2QR1 - chains A and G of the 3 polymer chains in the assembly; structure by X-ray diffraction, 2.70 A resolution.

# Chain A
Protein: SNF1-like protein kinase ssp2
Organism: Schizosaccharomyces pombe
Notes: EC 2.7.11.1; fragment: C-terminal residues:440-576
UniProtKB: O74536 (SNF1_SCHPO); residues 440-576 here = UniProt positions 440-576
Chain sequence (137 residues; numbered 440 to 576; the number before each row is that of its first residue):
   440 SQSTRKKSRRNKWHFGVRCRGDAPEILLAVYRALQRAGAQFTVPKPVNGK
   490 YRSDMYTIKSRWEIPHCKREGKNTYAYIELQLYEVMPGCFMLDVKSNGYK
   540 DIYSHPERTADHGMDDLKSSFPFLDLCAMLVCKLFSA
Not modelled in the structure: 440-450, 545-554
Curated features (UniProtKB/Swiss-Prot):
  - modified residue: S442 (Phosphoserine)

# Chain G
Protein: Protein C1556.08c
Organism: Schizosaccharomyces pombe
UniProtKB: Q10343 (YL28_SCHPO); numbering as in UniProt (aligned over 3-334)
Chain sequence (334 residues; row label = number of the first residue in the row):
     1 AMDVQETQKGALKEIQAFIRSRTSYDVLPTSFRLIVFDVTLFVKTSLSLL
    51 TLNNIVSAPLWDSEANKFAGLLTMADFVNVIKYYYQSSSFPEAIAEIDKF
   101 RLLGLREVERKIGAIPPETIYVHPMHSLMDACLAMSKSRARRIPLIDVDG
   151 ETGSEMIVSVLTQYRILKFISMNCKETAMLRVPLNQMTIGTWSNLATASM
   201 ETKVYDVIKMLAEKNISAVPIVNSEGTLLNVYESVDVMHLIQDGDYSNLD
   251 LSVGEALLKRPANFDGVHTCRATDRLDGIFDAIKHSRVHRLFVVDENLKL
   301 EGILSLADILNYIIYDKTTTPGVPEQTDNFESAV
Not modelled in the structure: 318-327
Construct notes: expression tag (1-2)
Residues lining bound ligands:
  - ADP (adenosine-5'-diphosphate), molecule 1: R33, L34, I35, I55, V56, S57, A58, P59, R142, T162, Y164, R165, R287, H289
  - ADP, molecule 2: R141, T191, N194, L195, A196, K214, N215, I216, S217, A218, P220, H289, R290, I303, S305, A307, D308

# How chain A and chain G interact
Residue-residue contacts (23):
  W452(A) - R33(G)
  H505(A) - E64(G)
  H505(A) - A65(G)  hydrogen bond (side chain-backbone)
  H505(A) - N66(G)
  H505(A) - T152(G)
  H505(A) - S154(G)
  C506(A) - T152(G)  hydrogen bond (side chain-backbone)
  R508(A) - E64(G)
  Y538(A) - E151(G)
  Y538(A) - T152(G)
  K539(A) - E151(G)
  D540(A) - E151(G)  hydrogen bond (backbone-side chain)
  L556(A) - D147(G)
  L556(A) - D149(G)
  L556(A) - M156(G)  hydrophobic
  S558(A) - D149(G)
  F560(A) - W61(G)  hydrophobic
  F560(A) - N66(G)
  F560(A) - S154(G)
  P561(A) - N66(G)
  D564(A) - W61(G)  hydrogen bond
  D564(A) - S63(G)
  D564(A) - N66(G)
Interface residues without a listed pair, chain A (16 interface residues in all): I503, T513, Y542, K557
Interface residues without a listed pair, chain G (14 interface residues in all): V148, G153

# Overview
16 residues of chain A face 14 of chain G across their interface, with 4 hydrogen bonds. Among the polar pairs
are H505(A)-A65(G), C506(A)-T152(G) and D540(A)-E151(G). Ligands of chain G: ADP.
Chain A is SNF1-like protein kinase ssp2 and chain G is Protein C1556.08c, both from Schizosaccharomyces
pombe; the structure, Crystal structure of the adenylate sensor from AMP-activated protein kinase in complex
with ADP, was determined by X-ray diffraction, deposited together with 2QRC, 2QRD and 2QRE.
